Entry 7XKQ (electron microscopy, 3.30 A resolution); this record covers chains F and G of the 8 polymer chains in the assembly.

[Chain F]
Protein: ATP synthase subunit beta
Organism: Bacillus sp. PS3
Notes: EC 7.1.2.2
Reference sequence: A0A0M4U1P9 (A0A0M4U1P9_BACP3); numbering as in UniProt (aligned over 1-473)
Sequence (484 residues; numbered -10 to 473; the number before each row is that of its first residue; numbers below 1 keep their minus sign (Met-10 is residue -10)):
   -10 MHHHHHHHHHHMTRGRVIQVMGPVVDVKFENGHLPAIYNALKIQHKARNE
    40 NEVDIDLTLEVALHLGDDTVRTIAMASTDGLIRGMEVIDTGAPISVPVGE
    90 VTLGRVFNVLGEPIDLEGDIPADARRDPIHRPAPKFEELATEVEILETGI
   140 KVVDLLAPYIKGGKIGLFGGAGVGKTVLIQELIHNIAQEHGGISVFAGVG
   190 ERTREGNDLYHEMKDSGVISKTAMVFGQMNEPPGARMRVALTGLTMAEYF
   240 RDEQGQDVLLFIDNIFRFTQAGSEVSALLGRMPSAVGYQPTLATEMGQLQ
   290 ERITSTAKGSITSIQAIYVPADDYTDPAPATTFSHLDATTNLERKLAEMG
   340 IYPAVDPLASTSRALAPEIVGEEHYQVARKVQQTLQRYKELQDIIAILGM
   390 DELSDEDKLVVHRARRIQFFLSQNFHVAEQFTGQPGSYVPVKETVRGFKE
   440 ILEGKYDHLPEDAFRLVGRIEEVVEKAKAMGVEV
Disordered / not traced: -10 to 0, 472-473
Sequence notes: initiating methionine (-10); expression tag (-9 to 0)
Ion coordination: Mg2+: Thr165, Glu190 (together with ATP)
Ligand contacts: ATP (adenosine-5'-triphosphate): Gly159, Ala160, Gly161, Val162, Gly163, Lys164, Thr165, Val166, Glu190, Arg191, Glu194, Tyr341, Phe414, Ala417, Phe420

[Chain G]
Protein: ATP synthase gamma chain
Organism: Bacillus sp. PS3
Reference sequence: A0A0M4TPJ7 (A0A0M4TPJ7_BACP3); residue numbers follow UniProt; this construct covers 1-285
Sequence (285 residues; each row starts with the number of its first residue):
     1 MASLRDIKTRINATKKTSQITKAMEMVSTSKLNRAEQNAKSFVPYMEKIQ
    51 EVVANVALGAGGASHPMLVSRPVKKTGYLVITSDRGLAGAYNSNVLRLVY
   101 QTIQKRHASPDEYAIIVIGRVGLSFFRKRNMPVILDITRLPDQPSFADIK
   151 EIARKTVGLFADGTFDELYMYYNHYVSAIQQEVTERKLLPLTDLAENKQR
   201 TVYEFEPSQEEILDVLLPQYAESLIYGALLDAKASEHAARMTAMKNATDN
   251 ANELIRTLTLSYNRARQAAITQEITEIVAGANALQ
Disordered / not traced: 1, 285

[Chain F / chain G interface]
Contacting residue pairs (10; chain F residue first):
  Met271(F) - Ala283(G)  hydrophobic
  Asp382(F) - Arg10(G)  salt bridge
  Ala385(F) - Asn250(G)
  Ile386(F) - Asn250(G)
  Ile386(F) - Leu254(G)  hydrophobic
  Leu387(F) - Leu87(G)  hydrophobic
  Asp390(F) - Gly89(G)
  Glu391(F) - Gly86(G)
  Glu391(F) - Leu87(G)  hydrogen bond (side chain-backbone)
  Asp394(F) - Arg129(G)  salt bridge
Interface residues without a listed pair, chain F (9 interface residues in all): Pro272
Interface residues without a listed pair, chain G (12 interface residues in all): Ala90, Ala247, Ala251, Ala279

[Summary]
The interface between chain F and chain G involves 9 residues on one side and 12 on the other; the contacts
include 1 hydrogen bond and 2 salt bridges. Polar pairs include Asp382(F)-Arg10(G), Asp394(F)-Arg129(G) and
Glu391(F)-Leu87(G). Bound to chain F: ATP.
Chain F is ATP synthase subunit beta and chain G is ATP synthase gamma chain, both from Bacillus sp. PS3; the
structure, F1 domain of FoF1-ATPase with the down form of epsilon subunit from Bacillus PS3, was determined by
electron microscopy (same publication as 7XKH, 7XKO, 7XKP and 7XKR).
